Entry 4Q1Y (X-ray diffraction, 1.50 A resolution); this record covers chains A and B.

# Chain A (and B)
Name: aspartyl protease
From: Human immunodeficiency virus 1
Notes: EC 3.4.23.16; chain B of this document is another copy of the same molecule, construct and numbering; everything in this record applies to it too
Reference sequence: V5Y949 (V5Y949_9HIV1); residue numbers follow UniProt; this construct covers 1-99
Chain sequence (99 residues; row label = number of the first residue in the row):
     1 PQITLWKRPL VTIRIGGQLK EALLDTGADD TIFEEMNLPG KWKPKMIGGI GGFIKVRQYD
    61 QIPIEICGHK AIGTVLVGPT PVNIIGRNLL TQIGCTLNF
Sequence notes: engineered mutation Lys7 (Gln in V5Y949), Ile32 (Val in V5Y949), Phe33 (Leu in V5Y949)
Residues lining bound ligands: tmc114 (017; (3r,3as,6ar)-hexahydrofuro[2,3-b]furan-3-yl(1S,2R)-3-[[(4-aminophenyl)sulfonyl](isobutyl)amino]-1-benzyl-2-hydroxypropylcarbamate): Leu23, Asp25, Gly27, Ala28, Asp29, Asp30, Ile32, Ile47, Gly48, Gly49, Ile50, Pro81, Val82, Ile84
From the paper describing this entry:
  - mutagenesis - V32I/L33F (7-fold): decreased binding to tmc114
  - binding site for tmc114: Ile50
  - conformationally variable residues: Asp25 (from molecular simulation)
  - mutagenesis - V32I: unchanged binding to tmc114
  - catalytic residues: Asp25 (citing earlier work)

# Interface between chain A and chain B
Residue-residue contacts (96; chain A residue first):
  Pro1(A) - Leu97(B)
  Pro1(A) - Asn98(B)
  Pro1(A) - Phe99(B)  hydrogen bond (backbone-backbone)
  Gln2(A) - Thr96(B)  hydrogen bond
  Gln2(A) - Leu97(B)
  Gln2(A) - Asn98(B)  hydrogen bond
  Ile3(A) - Thr96(B)
  Ile3(A) - Leu97(B)  hydrogen bond (backbone-backbone)
  Ile3(A) - Phe99(B)  hydrophobic
  Thr4(A) - Thr96(B)
  Leu5(A) - Thr26(B)
  Leu5(A) - Arg87(B)  hydrogen bond (backbone-side chain)
  Leu5(A) - Leu90(B)  hydrophobic
  Leu5(A) - Thr91(B)
  Leu5(A) - Cys95(B)
  Trp6(A) - Arg87(B)  hydrogen bond (backbone-side chain)
  Trp6(A) - Thr91(B)
  Lys7(A) - Arg87(B)
  Arg8(A) - Asp29(B)
  Arg8(A) - Arg87(B)
  Pro9(A) - Thr26(B)
  Pro9(A) - Arg87(B)
  Leu23(A) - Gly27(B)
  Leu24(A) - Thr26(B)  hydrogen bond (backbone-side chain)
  Asp25(A) - Asp25(B)
  Asp25(A) - Thr26(B)
  Asp25(A) - Gly27(B)
  Thr26(A) - Leu5(B)
  Thr26(A) - Pro9(B)
  Thr26(A) - Leu24(B)  hydrogen bond (side chain-backbone)
  Thr26(A) - Asp25(B)
  Thr26(A) - Thr26(B)  hydrogen bond (backbone-side chain)
  Thr26(A) - Leu97(B)
  Gly27(A) - Leu23(B)
  Gly27(A) - Asp25(B)  hydrogen bond (backbone-side chain)
  Asp29(A) - Arg8(B)  salt bridge
  Ile32(A) - Ile50(B)  hydrophobic
  Gly49(A) - Ile50(B)
  Ile50(A) - Ile47(B)  hydrophobic
  Ile50(A) - Gly49(B)
  Ile50(A) - Ile50(B)  hydrogen bond (backbone-backbone)
  Ile50(A) - Ile54(B)
  Gly51(A) - Ile50(B)  hydrogen bond (backbone-backbone)
  Gly51(A) - Gly51(B)
  Gly51(A) - Gly52(B)
  Gly52(A) - Ile50(B)
  Gly52(A) - Gly51(B)
  Ile54(A) - Ile50(B)  hydrophobic
  Ile54(A) - Gly51(B)
  Cys67(A) - Phe99(B)  hydrophobic
  His69(A) - Phe99(B)
  Thr80(A) - Ile50(B)
  Pro81(A) - Gly49(B)
  Ile84(A) - Ile50(B)  hydrophobic
  Arg87(A) - Leu5(B)  hydrogen bond (side chain-backbone)
  Arg87(A) - Trp6(B)  hydrogen bond (side chain-backbone)
  Arg87(A) - Lys7(B)
  Arg87(A) - Arg8(B)
  Arg87(A) - Pro9(B)
  Leu90(A) - Leu5(B)  hydrophobic
  Thr91(A) - Leu5(B)
  Thr91(A) - Trp6(B)
  Ile93(A) - Phe99(B)
  Gly94(A) - Asn98(B)
  Gly94(A) - Phe99(B)
  Cys95(A) - Leu5(B)
  Cys95(A) - Leu97(B)  hydrophobic
  Cys95(A) - Asn98(B)
  Cys95(A) - Phe99(B)  hydrophobic
  Thr96(A) - Gln2(B)
  Thr96(A) - Ile3(B)
  Thr96(A) - Thr4(B)
  Thr96(A) - Thr96(B)
  Thr96(A) - Leu97(B)
  Thr96(A) - Asn98(B)  hydrogen bond (backbone-backbone)
  Leu97(A) - Pro1(B)
  Leu97(A) - Gln2(B)
  Leu97(A) - Ile3(B)  hydrogen bond (backbone-backbone)
  Leu97(A) - Leu24(B)  hydrophobic
  Leu97(A) - Thr26(B)
  Leu97(A) - Cys95(B)  hydrophobic
  Leu97(A) - Thr96(B)
  Leu97(A) - Leu97(B)  hydrophobic
  Asn98(A) - Pro1(B)
  Asn98(A) - Gln2(B)  hydrogen bond
  Asn98(A) - Gly94(B)
  Asn98(A) - Cys95(B)
  Asn98(A) - Thr96(B)  hydrogen bond (backbone-backbone)
  Asn98(A) - Asn98(B)  hydrogen bond
  Phe99(A) - Pro1(B)  hydrogen bond (backbone-backbone)
  Phe99(A) - Ile3(B)  hydrophobic
  Phe99(A) - Cys67(B)  hydrophobic
  Phe99(A) - His69(B)
  Phe99(A) - Ile93(B)
  Phe99(A) - Gly94(B)
  Phe99(A) - Cys95(B)  hydrophobic
Interface residues without a listed pair, chain A (40 interface residues in all): Ile47, Gly48, Phe53, Ile66
Interface residues without a listed pair, chain B (39 interface residues in all): Ile32, Gly48, Phe53, Ile66, Thr80, Pro81

# Overview
Chain A and chain B form an interface of 40 and 39 residues respectively; the contacts include 20 hydrogen
bonds and 1 salt bridge. Among the polar pairs are Asp29(A)-Arg8(B), Gln2(A)-Thr96(B) and Gln2(A)-Asn98(B).
Bound to chain A: tmc114. The paper reports the catalytic residue Asp25(A); V32I/L33F of chain A reduce
binding to tmc114.
Chain A and chain B are both aspartyl protease (Human immunodeficiency virus 1); the structure, Mutations
Outside the Active Site of HIV-1 Protease Alter Enzyme Structure and Dynamic Ensemble of the ..., was
determined by X-ray diffraction, deposited together with 4Q1W and 4Q1X.
